PDB entry 2W40 | X-ray diffraction, 1.49 A resolution | chains A and C

Chain A (and C):
Name: Glycerol kinase, putative
From: Plasmodium falciparum
Notes: EC 2.7.1.30; chain C of this document is another copy of the same molecule, construct and numbering; everything in this record applies to it too
UniProt: Q8IDI4 (Q8IDI4_PLAF7); residues 1-501 here = UniProt positions 1-501
Amino-acid sequence (503 residues; each row starts with the number of its first residue; numbers below 1 keep their minus sign (Gly-1 is residue -1)):
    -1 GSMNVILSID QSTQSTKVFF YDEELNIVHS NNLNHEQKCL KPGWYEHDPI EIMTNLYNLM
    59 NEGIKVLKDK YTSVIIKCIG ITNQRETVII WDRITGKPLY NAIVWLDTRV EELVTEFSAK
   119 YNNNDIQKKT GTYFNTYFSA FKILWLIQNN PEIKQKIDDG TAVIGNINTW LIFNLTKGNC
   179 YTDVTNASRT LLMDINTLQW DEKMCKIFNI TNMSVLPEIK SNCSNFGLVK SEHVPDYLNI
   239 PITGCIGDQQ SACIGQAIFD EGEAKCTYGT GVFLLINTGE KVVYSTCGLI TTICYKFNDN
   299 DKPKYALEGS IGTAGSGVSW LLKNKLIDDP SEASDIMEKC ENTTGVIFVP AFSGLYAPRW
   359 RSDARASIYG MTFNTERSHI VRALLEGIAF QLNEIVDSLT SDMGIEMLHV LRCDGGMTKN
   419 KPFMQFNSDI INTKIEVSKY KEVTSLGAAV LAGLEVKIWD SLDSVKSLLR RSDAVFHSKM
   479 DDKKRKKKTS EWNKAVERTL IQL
Disordered / not traced: -1 to 0 (chain C: -1)
Reported in the primary citation:
  - binding site for glycerol: Arg83, Glu84, Trp103, Tyr135, Asp246, Gln247, Phe271
  - contacts within the chain: Gln12-Thr268, Arg83-Glu306 (salt bridge), Glu109-Arg363 (salt bridge), Cys251-Cys292, Tyr135-Tyr354
  - catalytic residues: Asp246 (proposed by the authors, not directly observed)

Interface between chain A and chain C:
Contacting residue pairs (80):
  Cys37(A) - Phe371(C)  hydrophobic
  Cys37(A) - Asn372(C)  hydrogen bond (backbone-side chain)
  Leu38(A) - Asn372(C)  hydrogen bond (backbone-side chain)
  Lys39(A) - Asn372(C)
  Pro40(A) - Thr342(C)
  Pro40(A) - Thr370(C)
  Pro40(A) - Asn372(C)
  Tyr43(A) - Phe371(C)  hydrophobic
  Thr311(A) - Phe371(C)
  Ser314(A) - Phe371(C)
  Trp318(A) - Met369(C)  hydrophobic
  Trp318(A) - Thr370(C)
  Trp318(A) - Phe371(C)
  Trp318(A) - Thr373(C)  hydrogen bond (side chain-backbone)
  Trp318(A) - Ile378(C)  hydrophobic
  Lys321(A) - Phe371(C)  hydrogen bond (side chain-backbone)
  Lys321(A) - Thr373(C)  hydrogen bond (side chain-backbone)
  Asn322(A) - Leu324(C)
  Asn322(A) - Thr373(C)
  Asn322(A) - Glu374(C)
  Asn322(A) - Arg375(C)
  Lys323(A) - Lys323(C)
  Lys323(A) - Arg375(C)
  Leu324(A) - Asn322(C)
  Phe350(A) - Met369(C)
  Phe350(A) - Thr370(C)
  Phe350(A) - Phe371(C)  hydrophobic
  Arg363(A) - Gly368(C)
  Arg363(A) - Met369(C)
  Arg363(A) - Thr370(C)
  Ala364(A) - Tyr367(C)
  Ala364(A) - Gly368(C)  hydrogen bond (backbone-backbone)
  Ala364(A) - Met369(C)  hydrogen bond (backbone-backbone)
  Ser365(A) - Ile366(C)
  Ile366(A) - Ser365(C)
  Ile366(A) - Ile366(C)  hydrogen bond (backbone-backbone)
  Ile366(A) - Met369(C)  hydrophobic
  Tyr367(A) - Ala364(C)
  Tyr367(A) - Tyr367(C)
  Gly368(A) - Arg363(C)
  Gly368(A) - Ala364(C)  hydrogen bond (backbone-backbone)
  Met369(A) - Trp318(C)  hydrophobic
  Met369(A) - Phe346(C)  hydrophobic
  Met369(A) - Phe350(C)
  Met369(A) - Arg363(C)
  Met369(A) - Ala364(C)  hydrogen bond (backbone-backbone)
  Met369(A) - Ile366(C)  hydrophobic
  Thr370(A) - Pro40(C)
  Thr370(A) - Trp318(C)
  Thr370(A) - Phe350(C)
  Thr370(A) - Arg363(C)
  Phe371(A) - Cys37(C)  hydrophobic
  Phe371(A) - Tyr43(C)  hydrophobic
  Phe371(A) - Thr311(C)
  Phe371(A) - Ser314(C)
  Phe371(A) - Trp318(C)
  Phe371(A) - Phe350(C)  hydrophobic
  Phe371(A) - Ser351(C)
  Asn372(A) - Cys37(C)  hydrogen bond (side chain-backbone)
  Asn372(A) - Leu38(C)  hydrogen bond (side chain-backbone)
  Asn372(A) - Lys39(C)
  Asn372(A) - Pro40(C)
  Thr373(A) - Trp318(C)  hydrogen bond (backbone-side chain)
  Thr373(A) - Asn322(C)
  Glu374(A) - Asn322(C)
  Arg375(A) - Asn322(C)
  Arg375(A) - Lys323(C)
  Ile378(A) - Trp318(C)  hydrophobic
  Lys492(A) - Leu501(C)
  Glu495(A) - Leu501(C)
  Arg496(A) - Arg496(C)  hydrogen bond (side chain-backbone)
  Arg496(A) - Thr497(C)
  Arg496(A) - Ile499(C)  hydrogen bond (side chain-backbone)
  Arg496(A) - Leu501(C)
  Thr497(A) - Arg496(C)
  Ile499(A) - Arg496(C)  hydrogen bond (backbone-side chain)
  Ile499(A) - Ile499(C)  hydrophobic
  Leu501(A) - Lys492(C)
  Leu501(A) - Glu495(C)
  Leu501(A) - Arg496(C)
Interface residues without a listed pair, chain A (41 interface residues in all): Gly41, Leu104, Gly315, Thr342, Phe346, Ala349, Ser351, Leu498
Interface residues without a listed pair, chain C (41 interface residues in all): Gly41, Leu104, Gly315, Lys321, Ala349, Leu498

Overview:
Chain A and chain C each contribute 41 residues to their interface, with 16 hydrogen bonds. Among the polar
pairs are Cys37(A)-Asn372(C), Leu38(A)-Asn372(C) and Trp318(A)-Thr373(C). From the paper: the catalytic
residue Asp246(A); a binding site for glycerol at Arg83(A), Glu84(A) and Trp103(A) among others.
Both chains are Glycerol kinase, putative (Plasmodium falciparum). Entry 2W40 (Crystal structure of Plasmodium
falciparum glycerol kinase with bound glycerol) was determined by X-ray diffraction (same publication as
2W41).
